Entry 3PT6 (X-ray diffraction, 3.00 A resolution); this record covers chains A and I of the 3 polymer chains in the assembly.

== Chain A ==
Protein: DNA (cytosine-5)-methyltransferase 1
Organism: Mus musculus
Notes: EC 2.1.1.37
UniProtKB: P13864 (DNMT1_MOUSE); residues 650-1602 here = UniProt positions 650-1602
Amino-acid sequence (954 residues; row label = number of the first residue in the row):
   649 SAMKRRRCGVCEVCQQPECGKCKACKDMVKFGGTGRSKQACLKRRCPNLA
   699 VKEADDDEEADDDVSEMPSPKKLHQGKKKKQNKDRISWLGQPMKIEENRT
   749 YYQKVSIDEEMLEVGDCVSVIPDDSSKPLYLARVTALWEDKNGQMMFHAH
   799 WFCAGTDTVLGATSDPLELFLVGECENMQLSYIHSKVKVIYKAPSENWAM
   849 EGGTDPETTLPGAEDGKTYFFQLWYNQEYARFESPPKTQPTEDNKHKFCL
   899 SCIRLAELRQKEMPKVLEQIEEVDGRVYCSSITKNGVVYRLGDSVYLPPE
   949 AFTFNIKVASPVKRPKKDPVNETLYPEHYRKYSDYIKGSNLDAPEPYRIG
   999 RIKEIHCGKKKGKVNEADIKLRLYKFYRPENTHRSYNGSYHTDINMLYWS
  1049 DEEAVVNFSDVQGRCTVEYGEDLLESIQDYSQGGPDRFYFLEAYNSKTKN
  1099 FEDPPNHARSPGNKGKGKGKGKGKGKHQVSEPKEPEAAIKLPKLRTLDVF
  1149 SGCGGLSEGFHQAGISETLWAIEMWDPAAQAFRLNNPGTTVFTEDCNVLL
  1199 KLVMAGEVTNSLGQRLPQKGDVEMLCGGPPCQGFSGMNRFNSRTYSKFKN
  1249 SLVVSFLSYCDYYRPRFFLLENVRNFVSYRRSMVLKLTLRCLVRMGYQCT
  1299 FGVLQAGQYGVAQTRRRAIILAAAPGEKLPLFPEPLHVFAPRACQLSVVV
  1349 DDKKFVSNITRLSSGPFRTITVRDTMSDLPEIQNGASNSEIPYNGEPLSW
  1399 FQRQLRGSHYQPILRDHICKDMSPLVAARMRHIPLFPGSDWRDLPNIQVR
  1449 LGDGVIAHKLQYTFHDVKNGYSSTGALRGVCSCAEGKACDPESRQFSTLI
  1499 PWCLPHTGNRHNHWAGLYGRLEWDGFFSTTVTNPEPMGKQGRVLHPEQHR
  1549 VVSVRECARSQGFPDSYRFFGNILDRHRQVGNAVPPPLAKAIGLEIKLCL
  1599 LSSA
Unresolved in the structure: 649-650, 852-864, 1116-1138, 1601-1602
Sequence notes: expression tag (649)
Curated features (UniProtKB/Swiss-Prot):
  - region: Lys-1112 to His-1125 (7 X 2 AA tandem repeats of K-G)
  - active site: Cys-1229
  - binding site (Zn(2+)): Cys-656, Cys-659, Cys-662, Cys-667, Cys-670, Cys-673, Cys-689, Cys-694
  - binding site (S-adenosyl-L-methionine): Ser-1149, Gly-1153, Leu-1154, Glu-1171, Met-1172, Asp-1193, Cys-1194, Val-1582
  - modified residue: Ser-713 (Phosphoserine), Ser-717 (Phosphoserine), Ser-735 (Phosphoserine), Lys-752 (N6-acetyllysine), Ser-882 (Phosphoserine), Lys-895 (N6-acetyllysine), Lys-961 (N6-acetyllysine), Lys-965 (N6-acetyllysine), Lys-979 (N6-acetyllysine), Lys-1114 (N6-acetyllysine), Lys-1116 (N6-acetyllysine), Lys-1118 (N6-acetyllysine), Lys-1120 (N6-acetyllysine), Lys-1122 (N6-acetyllysine), Lys-1124 (N6-acetyllysine), Lys-1352 (N6-acetyllysine), Lys-1418 (N6-acetyllysine)
  - mutagenesis: Cys-1229 (C1229W: Loss of activity)
Bound ions: Zn2+ site 1: Cys-656, Cys-659, Cys-662, Cys-694; Zn2+ site 2: Cys-667, Cys-670, Cys-673, Cys-689; Zn2+ site 3: His-796, Cys-823, Cys-897, Cys-900; Zn2+ site 4: Cys-1479, Cys-1481, Cys-1487, His-1504
Small-molecule neighbours: S-adenosylhomocysteine (SAH): Met-651, Phe-1148, Ser-1149, Gly-1150, Cys-1151, Gly-1152, Gly-1153, Leu-1154, Ile-1170, Glu-1171, Met-1172, Trp-1173, Ala-1176, Glu-1192, Asp-1193, Cys-1194, Gly-1226, Pro-1228, Leu-1250, Glu-1269, Asn-1580, Ala-1581, Val-1582
From the paper describing this entry:
  - binding site for the 19-nt DNA strand: Lys-686, Gln-687
  - mutagenesis - K686A/Q687A: abolished binding to the 19-nt DNA strand
  - mutagenesis - K686A/Q687A: increased catalytic activity on unmethylated substrates
  - mutagenesis - K686A/Q687A: decreased catalytic activity on hemimethylated subtrates

== Chain I ==
Molecule: 19-nt DNA strand
Sequence (19 nucleotides; each row starts with the number of its first residue):
    20 CCTGCGGAGGCTCACGGGA

== Interface between chain A and chain I ==
Residue-residue contacts (12):
  Lys-652(A) with DG28(I), phosphate contact
  Arg-684(A) with DG23(I), sugar contact; DC24(I), salt bridge to the phosphate
  Ser-685(A) with DC24(I), hydrogen bond to the base
  Lys-686(A) with DC24(I), base contact; DG25(I), hydrogen bond to the base; DG26(I), hydrogen bond to the base
  Gln-687(A) with DG23(I), base contact; DC24(I), base contact
  Lys-700(A) with DG28(I), hydrogen bond to the phosphate; DG29(I), salt bridge to the phosphate
  Arg-1237(A) with DG37(I), salt bridge to the phosphate
Interface residues without a listed pair, chain I (8 interface residues in all): DG36

== Overview ==
Chain A and chain I form an interface of 7 and 8 residues respectively; the contacts include 4 hydrogen bonds
and 3 salt bridges. Polar contacts include Ser-685(A)/DC24(I), Lys-686(A)/DG25(I) and Lys-686(A)/DG26(I). From
the paper: a binding site for the 19-nt DNA strand at Lys-686(A) and Gln-687(A); K686A/Q687A of chain A
abolish binding to the 19-nt DNA strand.
Here chain A is DNA (cytosine-5)-methyltransferase 1 (Mus musculus) and chain I is a 19-nt DNA strand. Entry
3PT6 (Crystal structure of mouse DNMT1(650-1602) in complex with DNA) was determined by X-ray diffraction,
deposited together with 3PT9 and 3PTA.
